PDB entry 5T16 | X-ray diffraction, 2.78 A resolution | chains B and C of the 8 polymer chains in the assembly

== Chain B ==
Protein: Ribonuclease 3
Organism: Saccharomyces cerevisiae (strain ATCC 204508 / S288c)
Notes: EC 3.1.26.3
UniProtKB: Q02555 (RNT1_YEAST); residues 184-459 here = UniProt positions 184-459
Chain sequence (276 residues; numbered 184 to 459; the number before each row is that of its first residue):
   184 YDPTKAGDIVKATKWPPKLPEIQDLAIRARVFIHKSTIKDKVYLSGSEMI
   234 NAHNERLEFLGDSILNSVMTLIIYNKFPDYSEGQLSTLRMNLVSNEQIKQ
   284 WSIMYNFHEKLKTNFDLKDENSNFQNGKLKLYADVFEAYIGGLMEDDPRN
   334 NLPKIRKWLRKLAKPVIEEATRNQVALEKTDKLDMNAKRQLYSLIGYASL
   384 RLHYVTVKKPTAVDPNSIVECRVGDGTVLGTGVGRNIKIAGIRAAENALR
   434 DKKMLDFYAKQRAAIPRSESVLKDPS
Disordered / not traced: 357-361, 458-459

== Chain C ==
Protein: Ribonuclease 3
Organism: Saccharomyces cerevisiae
Notes: EC 3.1.26.3
UniProtKB: Q02555 (RNT1_YEAST); numbering as in UniProt (aligned over 41-159)
Chain sequence (119 residues; each row starts with the number of its first residue):
    41 ISNYKYLEVIQLEHAVTKLVESYNKIIELSPNLVAYNEAVNNQDRVPVQI
    91 LPSLSRYQLKLAAELKTLHDLKKDAILTEITDYENEFDTEQKQPILQEIS
   141 KADMEKLEKLEQVKREKRE
Disordered / not traced: 41, 155-159

== Chain B / chain C interface ==
Pairs across the interface (12; chain B residue first):
  Leu208(B) - Gln83(C)
  Leu208(B) - Asp84(C)
  Leu208(B) - Leu91(C)
  Ala212(B) - Val88(C)  hydrophobic
  Ala212(B) - Leu91(C)  hydrophobic
  Ile216(B) - Val88(C)
  Thr220(B) - Gln89(C)
  Tyr226(B) - Gln98(C)
  Leu227(B) - Arg96(C)
  Glu231(B) - Arg96(C)
  Lys295(B) - Val88(C)
  Lys295(B) - Gln89(C)
Other interface residues (no listed pair), chain C (8 interface residues in all): Pro92

== Overview ==
The chain B/chain C interface involves 8 residues from each chain.
Chain B is Ribonuclease 3 (Saccharomyces cerevisiae (strain ATCC 204508 / S288c)) and chain C is Ribonuclease
3 (Saccharomyces cerevisiae); the structure, Crystal structure of yeast RNase III (Rnt1p) complexed with a
non-hydrolyzable RNA substrate analog, was determined by X-ray diffraction.
